5X2Q - chains H and L of the 4 polymer chains in the assembly; structure by X-ray diffraction, 2.60 A resolution.

== Chain H ==
Name: Fab16A Heavy chain
Organism: Mus musculus
Amino-acid sequence (225 residues; each row starts with the number of its first residue):
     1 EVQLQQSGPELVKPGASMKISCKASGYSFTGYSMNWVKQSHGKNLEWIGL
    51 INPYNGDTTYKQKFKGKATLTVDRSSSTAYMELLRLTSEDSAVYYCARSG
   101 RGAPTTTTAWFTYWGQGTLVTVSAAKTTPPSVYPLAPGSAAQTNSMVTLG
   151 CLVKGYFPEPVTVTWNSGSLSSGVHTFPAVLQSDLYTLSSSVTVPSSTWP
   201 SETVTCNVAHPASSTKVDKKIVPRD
Disordered / not traced: 138-142, 225
Disulfide bonds: Cys-22/Cys-96, Cys-151/Cys-206

== Chain L ==
Name: Fab16A Light chain
Organism: Mus musculus
Amino-acid sequence (217 residues; numbered 1 to 217; the number before each row is that of its first residue):
     1 DIVLTQSPASLAVSLGQRATISCRASESVDSYGNSFMHWYQQKPGQPPIL
    51 LISRASNLESGIPARFSGSGSRTDFTLTINPVEADDFATYYCQQTNEDPR
   101 TFGGGTKLEIKRADAAPTVSIFPPSSEQLTSGGASVVCFLNNFYPKDINV
   151 KWKIDGSERQNGVLNSWTDQDSKDSTYSMSSTLTLTKDEYERHNSYTCEA
   201 THKTSTSPIVKSFNRNE
Disulfide bonds: Cys-23/Cys-92, Cys-138/Cys-198
Metal / ion sites: Ca2+: Glu-189 (shared with 1 residue of chain K)

== How chain H and chain L interact ==
Contacting residue pairs - 84 pairs, chain H then chain L:
  Asn-35(H) / Arg-100(L)
  Gln-39(H) / Gln-42(L)  hydrogen bond
  Gln-39(H) / Tyr-91(L)  hydrogen bond
  Lys-43(H) / Tyr-91(L)  hydrogen bond (backbone-side chain)
  Asn-44(H) / Gly-104(L)  hydrogen bond (side chain-backbone)
  Leu-45(H) / Tyr-91(L)  hydrophobic
  Leu-45(H) / Phe-102(L)
  Trp-47(H) / Pro-99(L)  hydrophobic
  Trp-47(H) / Arg-100(L)
  Leu-50(H) / Arg-100(L)
  Lys-61(H) / Asp-1(L)
  Tyr-95(H) / Gln-42(L)  hydrogen bond
  Tyr-95(H) / Gln-46(L)  hydrogen bond (side chain-backbone)
  Tyr-95(H) / Pro-47(L)  hydrophobic
  Gly-102(H) / Arg-54(L)
  Pro-104(H) / Tyr-32(L)  hydrophobic
  Pro-104(H) / Phe-36(L)
  Thr-105(H) / Tyr-32(L)
  Thr-106(H) / Arg-100(L)  hydrogen bond (backbone-side chain)
  Thr-107(H) / Thr-95(L)
  Thr-107(H) / Asp-98(L)  hydrogen bond
  Thr-107(H) / Arg-100(L)  hydrogen bond (backbone-side chain)
  Thr-108(H) / Phe-36(L)
  Thr-108(H) / Thr-95(L)  hydrogen bond (backbone-side chain)
  Ala-109(H) / Thr-95(L)
  Ala-109(H) / Arg-100(L)  hydrogen bond (backbone-side chain)
  Trp-110(H) / His-38(L)
  Trp-110(H) / Tyr-40(L)
  Trp-110(H) / Leu-50(L)
  Trp-110(H) / Ser-53(L)
  Trp-110(H) / Arg-54(L)
  Phe-111(H) / Tyr-40(L)  hydrogen bond (backbone-side chain)
  Phe-111(H) / Leu-50(L)
  Phe-111(H) / Gln-93(L)
  Phe-111(H) / Arg-100(L)
  Thr-112(H) / Leu-50(L)
  Trp-114(H) / Tyr-40(L)  hydrophobic
  Trp-114(H) / Pro-47(L)  hydrophobic
  Trp-114(H) / Pro-48(L)
  Gly-115(H) / Pro-47(L)
  Gln-116(H) / Pro-47(L)
  Val-132(H) / Glu-127(L)
  Tyr-133(H) / Ser-125(L)
  Tyr-133(H) / Glu-127(L)
  Tyr-133(H) / Gln-128(L)
  Tyr-133(H) / Ser-131(L)
  Pro-134(H) / Ser-125(L)
  Pro-134(H) / Glu-127(L)
  Leu-135(H) / Phe-122(L)
  Leu-135(H) / Val-137(L)  hydrophobic
  Ala-136(H) / Phe-122(L)
  Pro-137(H) / Phe-122(L)
  Thr-148(H) / Ser-120(L)
  Thr-148(H) / Phe-122(L)
  Gly-150(H) / Phe-139(L)
  Leu-152(H) / Ser-135(L)
  Lys-154(H) / Gln-128(L)
  Lys-154(H) / Ser-135(L)
  Lys-154(H) / Thr-184(L)  hydrogen bond
  His-175(H) / Asn-141(L)
  His-175(H) / Asn-142(L)
  His-175(H) / Ser-178(L)  hydrogen bond
  Thr-176(H) / Thr-168(L)
  Phe-177(H) / Phe-139(L)  hydrophobic
  Phe-177(H) / Asn-141(L)
  Phe-177(H) / Ser-166(L)
  Phe-177(H) / Thr-168(L)
  Phe-177(H) / Ser-178(L)
  Phe-177(H) / Met-179(L)
  Phe-177(H) / Ser-180(L)
  Pro-178(H) / Ser-166(L)  hydrogen bond (backbone-side chain)
  Pro-178(H) / Trp-167(L)
  Val-180(H) / Leu-164(L)  hydrophobic
  Val-180(H) / Asn-165(L)
  Val-180(H) / Ser-166(L)
  Gln-182(H) / Leu-164(L)
  Ser-189(H) / Phe-139(L)
  Ser-189(H) / Ser-180(L)  hydrogen bond
  Ser-190(H) / Phe-139(L)
  Ser-191(H) / Phe-139(L)
  Ser-191(H) / Asn-141(L)  hydrogen bond
  Lys-219(H) / Glu-127(L)
  Arg-224(H) / Pro-123(L)
  Arg-224(H) / Pro-124(L)
Interface residues without a listed pair, chain H (46 interface residues in all): Glu-46, Thr-59, Leu-149
Interface residues without a listed pair, chain L (48 interface residues in all): Glu-59, Asn-96, Glu-97, Thr-101, Asp-171, Thr-182

== In short ==
46 residues of chain H face 48 of chain L across their interface; the contacts include 17 hydrogen bonds.
Among the polar pairs are Gln-39(H)/Gln-42(L), Gln-39(H)/Tyr-91(L) and Lys-43(H)/Tyr-91(L).
Here chain H is Fab16A Heavy chain and chain L is Fab16A Light chain, both from Mus musculus. Entry 5X2Q
(Crystal structure of the medaka fish taste receptor T1r2a-T1r3 ligand binding domains in complex with
glycine) was determined by X-ray diffraction together with 5X2O and 5X2P from the same study.
